PDB entry 8S4K | X-ray diffraction, 1.60 A resolution | chains H and L

Chain H:
Protein: Fab-2B1 VH
From: Mus musculus
Notes: antibody fragment or engineered binder
Chain sequence (236 residues; numbered 1 to 228 plus 9 insertion-coded residues; 1 number in that range is skipped by the numbering (no residue carries it; nothing is unmodelled there); the number before each row is that of its first residue; a row labelled like 82A-82C holds insertion residues (82A, then the next letters in order)):
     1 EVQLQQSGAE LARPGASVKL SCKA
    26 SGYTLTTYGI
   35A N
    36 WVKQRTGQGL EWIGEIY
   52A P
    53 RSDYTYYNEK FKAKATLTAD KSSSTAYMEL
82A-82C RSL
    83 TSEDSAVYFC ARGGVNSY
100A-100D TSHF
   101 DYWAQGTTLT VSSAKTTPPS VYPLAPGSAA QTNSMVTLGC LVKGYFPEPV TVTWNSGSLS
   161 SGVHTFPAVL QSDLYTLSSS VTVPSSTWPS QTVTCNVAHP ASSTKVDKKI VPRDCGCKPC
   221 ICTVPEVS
Not modelled in the structure: 1-3, 26-29, 127-133, 214-228
Disulfides: Cys22-Cys92, Cys140-Cys195
Small-molecule neighbours: rocuronium (RBR): Glu50, Tyr52, Ser54, Tyr56, Gly96, Val97, Asn98, His100C

Chain L:
Protein: Fab-2B1 VL
From: Mus musculus
Notes: antibody fragment or engineered binder
Chain sequence (219 residues; each row starts with the number of its first residue; a row labelled like 27A-27E holds insertion residues (27A, then the next letters in order)):
     1 DIVITQDELS NPVTSGESVS ISCRSSK
27A-27E SLLYK
    28 DGKTYLNWFL QRPGQSPQLL IYLMSTRASG VSDRFSGSGS GTDFTLEISR VKAEDVGVYY
    88 CQQLVEYPYT FGGGTKLEIK RADAAPTVSI FPPSSEQLTS GGASVVCFLN NFYPKDINVK
   148 WKIDGSERQN GVLNSWTDQD SKDSTYSMSS TLTLTKDEYE RHNSYTCEAT HKTSTSPIVK
   208 SFNRNEC
Not modelled in the structure: 212-214
Disulfides: Cys23-Cys88, Cys134-Cys194
Small-molecule neighbours: rocuronium (RBR): Tyr27D, Tyr32, Leu91, Val92, Glu93, Tyr94, Tyr96

Chain H / chain L interface:
Contacting residue pairs (70; chain H residue first):
  Asn35A(H) with Tyr96(L)
  Gln39(H) with Gln38(L), hydrogen bond; Tyr87(L)
  Gln43(H) with Tyr87(L)
  Gly44(H) with Tyr87(L)
  Leu45(H) with Tyr87(L), hydrophobic; Phe98(L)
  Trp47(H) with Tyr94(L), hydrophobic; Pro95(L), hydrophobic; Tyr96(L)
  Glu50(H) with Tyr94(L), hydrogen bond; Tyr96(L), hydrogen bond
  Tyr56(H) with Tyr94(L), hydrogen bond
  Tyr58(H) with Tyr94(L), hydrophobic
  Asn60(H) with Pro95(L)
  Phe91(H) with Ser43(L)
  Asn98(H) with Tyr32(L)
  Ser99(H) with Asp28(L); Lys30(L); Tyr32(L), hydrogen bond (backbone-side chain)
  Thr100A(H) with Tyr49(L)
  Ser100B(H) with Leu46(L); Tyr49(L)
  His100C(H) with Asn34(L); Leu46(L); Leu91(L)
  Phe100D(H) with Phe36(L); Leu46(L); Gln89(L); Leu91(L), hydrophobic
  Asp101(H) with Leu46(L)
  Trp103(H) with Phe36(L); Ser43(L); Pro44(L)
  Ala104(H) with Ser43(L), hydrogen bond (backbone-side chain)
  Tyr122(H) with Ser121(L); Glu123(L); Gln124(L); Ser127(L)
  Pro123(H) with Ser121(L); Glu123(L)
  Leu124(H) with Phe118(L); Val133(L), hydrophobic; Phe135(L), hydrophobic
  Ala125(H) with Phe118(L)
  Thr137(H) with Ser116(L); Phe118(L)
  Leu141(H) with Ser131(L)
  Lys143(H) with Gln124(L); Ser131(L)
  His164(H) with Asn137(L); Asn138(L), hydrogen bond; Ser174(L), hydrogen bond
  Phe166(H) with Phe135(L), hydrophobic; Asn137(L); Ser162(L); Thr164(L); Ser174(L); Met175(L); Ser176(L)
  Pro167(H) with Ser162(L), hydrogen bond (backbone-side chain); Trp163(L)
  Val169(H) with Leu160(L), hydrophobic
  Gln171(H) with Leu160(L)
  Ser178(H) with Phe135(L); Ser176(L), hydrogen bond
  Ser179(H) with Phe135(L)
  Ser180(H) with Phe135(L); Asn137(L), hydrogen bond
  Arg213(H) with Pro120(L), hydrogen bond (side chain-backbone)
Also at the interface, not in a pair above, chain H (41 interface residues in all): Val37, Glu46, Pro126, Leu138, Thr165
Also at the interface, not in a pair above, chain L (41 interface residues in all): Gln42, Leu50, Pro119, Asn161, Thr180

Overview:
Chain H and chain L each contribute 41 residues to their interface, with 12 hydrogen bonds. Polar pairs
include Gln39(H)-Gln38(L), Glu50(H)-Tyr94(L) and Glu50(H)-Tyr96(L). Rocuronium is bound between chain H and
chain L.
Chain H is Fab-2B1 VH and chain L is Fab-2B1 VL, both from Mus musculus; the structure, Crystal structure of
Fab-2B1 in complex with rocuronium, was determined by X-ray diffraction.
